2J7A - chains C and F of the 6 polymer chains in the assembly; structure by X-ray diffraction, 2.30 A resolution.

== Chain C (and F) ==
Protein: Cytochrome C quinol dehydrogenase nrfh
From: Desulfovibrio vulgaris
Notes: chain F of this document is another copy of the same molecule, construct and numbering; everything in this record applies to it too
Reference sequence: Q72EF4 (Q72EF4_DESVH); residues 1-159 here = UniProt positions 1-159
Sequence (159 residues; each row starts with the number of its first residue):
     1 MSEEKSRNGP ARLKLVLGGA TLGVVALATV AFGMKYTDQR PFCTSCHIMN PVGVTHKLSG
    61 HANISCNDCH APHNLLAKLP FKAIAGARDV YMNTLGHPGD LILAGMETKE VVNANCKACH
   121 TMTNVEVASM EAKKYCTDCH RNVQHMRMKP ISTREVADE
Unresolved in the structure: 1-13, 159
UniProt features mapped onto this chain:
  - region (Interaction with NrfA): Gly99, Asp100, Thr123 to Asp158
  - binding site (heme): Cys43, Cys46, Met49, His61, Cys66, Cys69, His70, Asp89, Cys116, Cys119, His120, Cys136, Cys139, His140, His145
  - binding site (a menaquinol): Asn67, Lys82, Asp89
  - site (Interaction with NrfA): Arg40, Lys57, Asn63
Covalent attachments: heme c (HEC) linked to Cys43, Cys46, Cys66, Cys69, Cys116, Cys136
Ion coordination: heme c Fe (4 sites), coordinated by Met49, His61, His70, Asp89, His120, His140, His145
Residues lining bound ligands:
  - heme c (HEC), molecule 1: Thr37, Phe42, Ser45, Ile48, Met49, Asn67, His70, Asp89, Val90, Met92, Asn93, Pro98, Ile102, Leu103, Ala104, Gly105, Thr108
  - heme c (HEC), molecule 2: Arg40, Met49, Val52, Gly53, His56, His61, Ile64, Ser65, His70, Ile102, Leu103, Ala104, Lys109, Val112, Thr137, Val143, Gln144, His145
  - heme c (HEC), molecule 3: Gly60, His61, Ile64, Asp68, Val112, Asn115, Cys119, His120, Thr137, His140, Val143
  - heme c (HEC), molecule 4: Lys117, His120, Thr123, Asn124, Ser129, Met130, Lys133, Cys139, His140
  - heme c (HEC), molecule 5: Cys119, His120, Thr121, Met122, Thr123
  - heme c (HEC), molecule 6: Glu126, Val127, Ala128
  - heme c (HEC), molecule 7: Lys133, Asp138, Cys139, Arg141, Met148
  - heme c (HEC), molecule 8: Arg141, Arg147, Met148, Lys149, Pro150, Ile151, Arg154
What the authors report for this chain:
  - heme c coordination: Met49, His61, His70, His120, His140, His145
  - binding site for heme c: Asp89
  - contacts within the chain: Asp38-Lys82 (hydrogen bond)
  - self-association interface (contacts with another copy of this molecule): Gly19
  - binding site for dodecyl-beta-D-maltoside: His73 to Asn74

== Chain C / chain F interface ==
Pairs across the interface (18; chain C residue first):
  Leu15(C) - Leu15(F)
  Leu15(C) - Val16(F)
  Gly19(C) - Val16(F)
  Gly19(C) - Gly19(F)
  Gly19(C) - Ala20(F)  hydrogen bond (backbone-backbone)
  Ala20(C) - Gly19(F)
  Gly23(C) - Val24(F)
  Val24(C) - Gly23(F)
  Val24(C) - Leu27(F)  hydrophobic
  Ser59(C) - Met122(F)
  Gly60(C) - Met122(F)
  Ala62(C) - Met122(F)  hydrophobic
  Asn63(C) - Thr121(F)
  Thr121(C) - Asn63(F)
  Met122(C) - Lys57(F)
  Met122(C) - Ser59(F)
  Met122(C) - Gly60(F)
  Met122(C) - Ala62(F)  hydrophobic
Interface residues without a listed pair, chain C (17 interface residues in all): Val16, Leu27, Ala28, Lys57, Leu58, Ala118
Interface residues without a listed pair, chain F (17 interface residues in all): Ala28, Leu58, Ala118

== Overview ==
The chain C/chain F interface involves 17 residues from each chain, with 1 hydrogen bond. Its one hydrogen
bond, Gly19(C)-Ala20(F), is backbone to backbone. Ligands of chain C: 4 copies of heme c. From the paper: a
binding site for heme c at Asp89(C); a binding site for dodecyl-beta-D-maltoside at His73(C).
Both chains are Cytochrome C quinol dehydrogenase nrfh (Desulfovibrio vulgaris). Entry 2J7A (Crystal structure
of cytochrome c nitrite reductase NrfHA complex from Desulfovibrio vulgaris) was determined by X-ray
diffraction.
